6RYR - chains H and J of the 11 polymer chains in the assembly; structure by electron microscopy, 3.10 A resolution.

[Chain H]
Molecule: Histone H2B 1.1
Source organism: Xenopus laevis
UniProtKB: P02281 (H2B11_XENLA); residues 1-122 here correspond to UniProt positions 5-126 (UniProt number = residue number + 4)
Amino-acid sequence (123 residues; row label = number of the first residue in the row; numbering starts at 0):
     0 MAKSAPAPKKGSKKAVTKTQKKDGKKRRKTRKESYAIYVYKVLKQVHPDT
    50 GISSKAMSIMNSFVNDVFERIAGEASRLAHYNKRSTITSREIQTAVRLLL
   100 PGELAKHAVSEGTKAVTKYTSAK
Unresolved in the structure: 0-28, 122
Sequence notes: initiating methionine (0); conflict Thr29 (Ser33 in P02281)
Swiss-Prot annotation at these positions:
  - modified residue: Lys2 (N6-acetyllysine), Lys9 (N6-acetyllysine), Ser11 (Phosphoserine), Lys12 (N6-acetyllysine), Lys17 (N6-acetyllysine)
  - glycosylation: Ser109 (O-linked (GlcNAc) serine)
  - cross-link: Lys117 (Glycyl lysine isopeptide (Lys-Gly) (interchain with G-Cter in ubiquitin))

[Chain J]
Molecule: 149-nt DNA strand
Source organism: synthetic construct
Sequence (149 nucleotides; row label = number of the first residue in the row; numbers below 1 keep their minus sign (DG-76 is residue -76)):
   -76 GCCTATCGATGTATATATCTGACACGTGCCTGGAGACTAGGGAGTAATCC
   -26 CCTTGGCGGTTAAAACGCGGGGGACAGCGCGTACGTGCGTTTAAGCGGTG
    24 CTAGAGCTGTCTACGACCAATTGAGCGGCCTCGGCACCGGGATTCTGAT

[Chain H / chain J interface]
Residue-residue contacts (13):
  Thr29(H) - DC30(J)  hydrogen bond to the phosphate
  Glu32(H) - DG-45(J)  sugar contact
  Tyr39(H) - DA-53(J)  hydrogen bond to the phosphate
  Gly50(H) - DA-53(J)  phosphate contact
  Ile51(H) - DC-54(J)  phosphate contact
  Ile51(H) - DA-53(J)  phosphate contact
  Ser52(H) - DC-54(J)  phosphate contact
  Ser53(H) - DC-54(J)  hydrogen bond to the phosphate
  Arg83(H) - DA-34(J)  phosphate contact
  Arg83(H) - DG-33(J)  salt bridge to the phosphate
  Ser84(H) - DG-35(J)  hydrogen bond to the phosphate
  Ser84(H) - DA-34(J)  hydrogen bond to the phosphate
  Thr85(H) - DA-34(J)  phosphate contact

[In short]
10 residues of chain H face 7 of chain J across their interface; the contacts include 5 hydrogen bonds and 1
salt bridge. Polar pairs include Thr29(H)-DC30(J), Tyr39(H)-DA-53(J) and Ser53(H)-DC-54(J).
Here chain H is Histone H2B 1.1 (Xenopus laevis) and chain J is a 149-nt DNA strand (synthetic construct).
Entry 6RYR (Nucleosome-CHD4 complex structure (single CHD4 copy)) was determined by electron microscopy (same
publication as 6RYU).
